3V3I - chain B; structure by X-ray diffraction, 1.73 A resolution.

== Chain B ==
Molecule: Carbonic anhydrase 2
Source organism: Homo sapiens
Notes: EC 4.2.1.1
Reference sequence: P00918 (CAH2_HUMAN); the author numbering skips numbers that UniProt does not, so the offset changes along the chain: 1-125 = UniProt 1-125; 127-261 = UniProt 126-260
Chain sequence (260 residues; row label = number of the first residue in the row; note: 1 number in that range is skipped by the numbering (no residue carries it; nothing is unmodelled there)):
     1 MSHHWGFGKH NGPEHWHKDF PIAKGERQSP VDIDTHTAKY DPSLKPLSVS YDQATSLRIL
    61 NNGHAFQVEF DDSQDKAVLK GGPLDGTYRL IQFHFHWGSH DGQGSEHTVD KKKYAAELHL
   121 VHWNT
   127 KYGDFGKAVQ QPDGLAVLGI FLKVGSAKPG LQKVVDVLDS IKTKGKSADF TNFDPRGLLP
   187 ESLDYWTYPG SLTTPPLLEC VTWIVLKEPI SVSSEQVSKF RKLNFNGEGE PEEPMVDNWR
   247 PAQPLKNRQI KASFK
Unresolved in the structure: 1-3
Sequence notes: engineered mutation Phe7 (Tyr in P00918), Gln67 (Asn in P00918), His100 (Leu in P00918), Ser224 (Leu223 in P00918), Pro240 (Leu239 in P00918)
Metal / ion sites: Zn2+: His94, His96, His119
Swiss-Prot annotation at these positions:
  - active site: His64 (Proton donor/acceptor)
  - binding site (Zn(2+)): His94, His96, His119
  - binding site (substrate): Thr199, Thr200
  - site: Asn62 (Fine-tunes the proton-transfer properties of H-64), Gln92 (Involved in the binding of some activators, including histamine and L-histidine)
  - modified residue: Ser2 (N-acetylserine), Ser166 (Phosphoserine), Ser173 (Phosphoserine)
From the paper describing this entry:
  - binding site for chloride ion: Gln158, Lys225
  - mutagenesis - Y7F/N67Q/L100H/L224S/L240P, Y7F/L100H/L224S/L240P, L100H/L224S/L240P (Tm 65 degC): increased stability
  - mutagenesis - Y7F/N67Q/L100H/L224S/L240P, Y7F/L100H/L224S/L240P: increased catalytic activity
  - catalytic residues: His64 (citing earlier work)
  - mutagenesis - Y7F (Tm 53 degC): decreased stability
  - mutagenesis - Y7F (5-fold): increased catalytic activity (citing earlier work)
  - mutagenesis - Y7F/N62L/L100H/L224S/L240P, Y7F/N62L/N67Q/L100H/L224S/L240P: decreased catalytic activity
  - mutagenesis - Y7F/N62L/L100H/L224S/L240P, Y7F/N62L/N67Q/L100H/L224S/L240P: unchanged stability
  - mutagenesis - L100H/L224S/L240P: unchanged catalytic activity on CO2 hydration

== Summary ==
The Zn2+ site is built by His94, His96 and His119. Curated annotation (UniProt) lists active-site residue
His64, 3 Zn2+-binding residues and substrate-binding residues Thr199 and Thr200. From the paper: the catalytic
residue His64; Y7F/N67Q/L100H/L224S/L240P, Y7F/L100H/L224S/L240P and L100H/L224S/L240P increase stability; 6
substitutions were tested in all.
Chain B is Carbonic anhydrase 2 (Homo sapiens); the structure, Kinetic and structural studies of
thermostabilized mutants of HCA II, was determined by X-ray diffraction (same publication as 3V3F, 3V3G, 3V3H
and 3V3J).
